PDB entry 8KCB | electron microscopy, 3.17 A resolution | chains B and I of the 11 polymer chains in the assembly

== Chain B ==
Protein: Histone H2A.6
Source organism: Arabidopsis thaliana
Reference sequence: Q9LD28 (H2A6_ARATH); residues 0-129 here correspond to UniProt positions 1-130 (UniProt number = residue number + 1)
Sequence (130 residues; row label = number of the first residue in the row; numbering starts at 0):
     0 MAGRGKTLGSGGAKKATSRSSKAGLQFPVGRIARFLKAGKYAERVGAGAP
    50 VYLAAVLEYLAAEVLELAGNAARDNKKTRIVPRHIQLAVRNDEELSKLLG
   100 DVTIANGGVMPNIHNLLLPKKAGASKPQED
Unresolved in the structure: 0-16, 106-129

== Chain I ==
Molecule: 170-nt DNA strand
Sequence (170 nucleotides; each row starts with the number of its first residue; numbers below 1 keep their minus sign (DA-11 is residue -11)):
   -11 ATCCTGGAGAATCCCGGTGCCGAGGCCGCTCAATTGGTCGTAGACAGCTC
    39 TAGCACCGCTTAAACGCACGTACGCGCTGTCCCCCGCGTTTTAACCGCCA
    89 AGGGGATTACTCCCTAGTCTCCAGGCACGTGTCACATATATACATCCTGT
   139 TCCAGTGCCGGTGTCGCGAT
Unresolved in the structure: -11 to 0, 127-158

== Chain B / chain I interface ==
Pairs across the interface - 10 pairs, chain B then chain I:
  Arg30(B) with DG113(I), sugar contact; DC114(I), salt bridge to the phosphate
  Lys36(B) with DA104(I), salt bridge to the phosphate
  Arg43(B) with DT103(I), base contact; DA104(I), phosphate contact
  Val44(B) with DT103(I), sugar contact; DA104(I), hydrogen bond to the phosphate
  Gly45(B) with DT103(I), sugar contact
  Ala46(B) with DT103(I), hydrogen bond to the phosphate
  Thr77(B) with DC123(I), phosphate contact
Other interface residues (no listed pair), chain B (8 interface residues in all): Glu42
Other interface residues (no listed pair), chain I (6 interface residues in all): DA122

== In short ==
Chain B and chain I form an interface of 8 and 6 residues respectively, with 2 hydrogen bonds and 2 salt
bridges. Polar pairs include Val44(B)-DA104(I), Ala46(B)-DT103(I) and Arg30(B)-DC114(I).
Chain B is Histone H2A.6 (Arabidopsis thaliana) and chain I is a 170-nt DNA strand; the structure, Complex of
DDM1-nucleosome(H2A) complex with DDM1 bound to SHL2, was determined by electron microscopy (same publication
as 8KCC).
